4YR0 - chains A and T of the 3 polymer chains in the assembly; structure by X-ray diffraction, 1.78 A resolution.

# Chain A
Name: DNA polymerase eta
Source organism: Homo sapiens
Notes: EC 2.7.7.7
Reference sequence: Q9Y253 (POLH_HUMAN); residue numbers follow UniProt; this construct covers 1-432
Amino-acid sequence (435 residues; row label = number of the first residue in the row; numbers below 1 keep their minus sign (Gly-2 is residue -2)):
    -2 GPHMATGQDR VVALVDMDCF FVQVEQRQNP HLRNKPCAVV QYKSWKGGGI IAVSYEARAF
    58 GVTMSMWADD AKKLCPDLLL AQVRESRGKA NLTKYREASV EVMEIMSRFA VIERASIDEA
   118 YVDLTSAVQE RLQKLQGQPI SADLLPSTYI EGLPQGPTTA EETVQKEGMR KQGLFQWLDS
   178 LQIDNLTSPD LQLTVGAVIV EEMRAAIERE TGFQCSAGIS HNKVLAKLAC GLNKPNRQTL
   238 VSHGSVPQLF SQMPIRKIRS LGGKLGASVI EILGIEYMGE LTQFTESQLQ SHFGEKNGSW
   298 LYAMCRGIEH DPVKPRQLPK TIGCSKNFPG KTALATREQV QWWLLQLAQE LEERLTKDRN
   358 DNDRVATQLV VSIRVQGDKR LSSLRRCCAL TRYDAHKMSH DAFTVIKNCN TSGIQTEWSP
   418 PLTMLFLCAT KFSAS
Not modelled in the structure: 133, 153-160, 410-413
Construct notes: expression tag (-2 to 0); engineered mutation Met61 (Arg in Q9Y253)
Metal / ion sites: Ca2+ site 1: Asp13, Met14, Asp115 (together with 2'-deoxycytidine-5'-triphosphate); Ca2+ site 2: Asp13, Asp115, Glu116 (together with 2'-deoxycytidine-5'-triphosphate) (shared with 1 residue of chain P)
Residues lining bound ligands: 2'-deoxycytidine-5'-triphosphate (DCP): Asp13, Met14, Asp15, Cys16, Phe17, Phe18, Ile48, Ala49, Tyr52, Arg55, Met61, Ile114, Asp115, Lys231
UniProt features mapped onto this chain:
  - binding site (Mg(2+)): Asp13, Met14, Asp115, Glu116
  - binding site (Mn(2+)): Asp13, Met14, Asp115, Glu116
  - natural variant: Val37 (deletion: In XPV), Leu75 (deletion: In XPV), Arg93 (R93P: In XPV), Arg111 (R111H: In XPV), Thr122 (T122P: In XPV), Gly153 (G153D: In a breast cancer sample), Thr191 (T191P: In XPV), Gly263 (G263V: In XPV), Val266 (V266D: In XPV), Gly295 (G295R: In XPV), Arg361 (R361S: In XPV)
  - mutagenesis: Tyr52 (Y52A/F: Reduces DNA polymerase activity; Y52E: Reduces DNA polymerase activity. Increases fidelity of replication and reduces translesion bypass), Ser62 (S62G: Increased DNA polymerase activity and translesion bypass compared to wild-type), Ala68 (A68S/V: Severe reduction in thymine dimer translesion bypass), Asn324 to Pro326 (Reduces binding to chromatin and to monoubiquitinated PCNA. Abolishes binding to monoubiquitinated PCNA; when associated with 705-E--H-713 Del)
Reported in the primary citation:
  - mutagenesis - R61M: decreased catalytic activity on dCTP incorporation opposite 8-oxoG
  - mutagenesis - R61M: decreased catalytic activity on dATP insertion post-8-oxoG
  - mutagenesis - R61M: decreased catalytic activity on 2'-deoxycytidine-5'-triphosphate
  - mutagenesis - R61M: decreased catalytic activity on dCTP insertion opposite G
  - mutagenesis - R61M: decreased catalytic activity on dCTP insertion opposite unmodified G

# Chain T
Molecule: 12-nt DNA strand
Sequence (12 nucleotides; numbered 1 to 12; the number before each row is that of its first residue):
     1 CATGATGACG CT
Not modelled in the structure: 1-2
Modified / non-standard residues: 8OG (8-oxo-2'-deoxy-guanosine-5'-monophosphate) at position 4

# How chain A and chain T interact
Contacting residue pairs (33; chain A residue first):
  Gln38(A) - 8OG_4(T)  hydrogen bond to the base
  Gln38(A) - DA5(T)  sugar contact
  Tyr39(A) - 8OG_4(T)  phosphate contact
  Tyr39(A) - DA5(T)  hydrogen bond to the phosphate
  Trp42(A) - DT3(T)  stacking on the base
  Ile48(A) - 8OG_4(T)  base contact
  Met61(A) - 8OG_4(T)  base contact
  Trp64(A) - DT3(T)  hydrogen bond to the phosphate
  Lys86(A) - DT6(T)  salt bridge to the phosphate
  Leu89(A) - DA5(T)  phosphate contact
  Leu89(A) - DT6(T)  phosphate contact
  Arg93(A) - DT6(T)  salt bridge to the phosphate
  Arg93(A) - DG7(T)  salt bridge to the phosphate
  Lys311(A) - DC9(T)  phosphate contact
  Arg313(A) - DA8(T)  salt bridge to the phosphate
  Pro316(A) - DA8(T)  phosphate contact
  Lys317(A) - DA8(T)  hydrogen bond to the phosphate
  Lys317(A) - DC9(T)  salt bridge to the phosphate
  Thr318(A) - DG7(T)  sugar contact
  Thr318(A) - DA8(T)  hydrogen bond to the phosphate
  Ile319(A) - DG7(T)  phosphate contact
  Gly320(A) - DT6(T)  sugar contact
  Gly320(A) - DG7(T)  hydrogen bond to the phosphate
  Cys321(A) - DT6(T)  phosphate contact
  Ser322(A) - DA5(T)  sugar contact
  Ser322(A) - DT6(T)  hydrogen bond to the phosphate
  Lys323(A) - DA5(T)  salt bridge to the phosphate
  Asn324(A) - 8OG_4(T)  hydrogen bond to the phosphate
  Asn324(A) - DA5(T)  hydrogen bond to the phosphate
  Pro326(A) - DT3(T)  sugar contact
  Gly327(A) - DT3(T)  base contact
  Arg351(A) - DT6(T)  salt bridge to the phosphate
  Arg351(A) - DG7(T)  salt bridge to the phosphate
Also at the interface, not in a pair above, chain A (28 interface residues in all): Ala87, Arg111, Leu315, Lys328, Glu347

# In short
Chain A and chain T form an interface of 28 and 7 residues respectively; the contacts include 9 hydrogen
bonds, 8 salt bridges and 1 aromatic stacking contact. Polar pairs include Gln38(A)-8OG_4(T), Tyr39(A)-DA5(T)
and Trp64(A)-DT3(T). The paper reports that R61M of chain A reduces catalytic activity on dCTP incorporation
opposite 8-oxoG; R61M of chain A reduces catalytic activity on dATP insertion post-8-oxoG.
Here chain A is DNA polymerase eta (Homo sapiens) and chain T is a 12-nt DNA strand. Entry 4YR0 (Mutant Human
DNA Polymerase Eta R61M Inserting dCTP Opposite an 8-Oxoguanine Lesion) was determined by X-ray diffraction
together with 4YP3, 4YQW, 4YR2 and 4YR3 from the same study.
